5NQ7 - chain A; structure by X-ray diffraction, 2.75 A resolution.

[Chain A]
Protein: Laccase
Source organism: Trametes sanguinea
Notes: EC 1.10.3.2
Reference sequence: D7F485 (D7F485_9APHY); residues 1-518 here = UniProt positions 1-518
Amino-acid sequence (518 residues; row label = number of the first residue in the row):
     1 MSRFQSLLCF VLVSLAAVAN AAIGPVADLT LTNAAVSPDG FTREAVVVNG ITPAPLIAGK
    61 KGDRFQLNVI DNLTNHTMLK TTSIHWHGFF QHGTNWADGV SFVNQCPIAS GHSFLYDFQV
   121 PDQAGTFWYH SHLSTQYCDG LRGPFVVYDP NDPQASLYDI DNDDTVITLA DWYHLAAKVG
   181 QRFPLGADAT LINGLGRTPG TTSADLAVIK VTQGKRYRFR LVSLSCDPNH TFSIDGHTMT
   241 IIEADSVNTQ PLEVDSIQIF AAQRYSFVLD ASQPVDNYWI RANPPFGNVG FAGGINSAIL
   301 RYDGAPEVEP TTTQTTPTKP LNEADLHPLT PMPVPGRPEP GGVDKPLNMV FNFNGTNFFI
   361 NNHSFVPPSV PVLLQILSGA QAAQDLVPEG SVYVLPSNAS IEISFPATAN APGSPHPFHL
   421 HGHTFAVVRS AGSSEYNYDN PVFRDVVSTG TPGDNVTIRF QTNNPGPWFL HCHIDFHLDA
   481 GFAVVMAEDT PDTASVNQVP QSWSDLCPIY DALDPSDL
Unresolved in the structure: 1-21
Differences from the reference sequence: conflict Leu-8 (Phe in D7F485), Cys-9 (Phe in D7F485), Val-13 (Ala in D7F485), Leu-185 (Val in D7F485), Ile-241 (Val in D7F485), Pro-515 (Leu in D7F485)
Disulfides: Cys-106/Cys-507, Cys-138/Cys-226
Covalent attachments: glycan linked to Asn-75; N-acetylglucosamine (NAG) linked to Asn-398, Asn-455
Ion coordination: Cu ion site 1: His-85, His-419; Cu ion site 2: His-87, His-130, His-473 (together with peroxide ion); Cu ion site 3: His-132, His-421, His-471 (together with peroxide ion); Cu ion site 4: His-416, Cys-472, His-477
Residues lining bound ligands: peroxide ion (PER): His-85, His-87, His-130, His-132, His-419, His-421, His-471, His-473

[Summary]
Bound to chain A: peroxide ion. N-acetylglucosamine is covalently linked to Asn-398 and Asn-455. His-85 and
His-419 form the Cu ion site 1. His-87, His-130 and His-473 coordinate Cu ion site 2.
Chain A is Laccase (Trametes sanguinea); the structure, Crystal structure of laccases from Pycnoporus
sanguineus, izoform I, was determined by X-ray diffraction, deposited together with 5NQ8 and 5NQ9.
